6ITC - chains Y and V of the 7 polymer chains in the assembly; structure by electron microscopy, 3.45 A resolution.

# Chain Y
Protein: Protein translocase subunit SecY
Source organism: Geobacillus thermodenitrificans (strain NG80-2)
UniProt: A4IJK8 (A4IJK8_GEOTN); aligned to UniProt positions 1-430 over residues 1-430
Sequence (424 residues; each row starts with the number of its first residue; note: 6 numbers in that range are skipped by the numbering (no residue carries them; nothing is unmodelled there)):
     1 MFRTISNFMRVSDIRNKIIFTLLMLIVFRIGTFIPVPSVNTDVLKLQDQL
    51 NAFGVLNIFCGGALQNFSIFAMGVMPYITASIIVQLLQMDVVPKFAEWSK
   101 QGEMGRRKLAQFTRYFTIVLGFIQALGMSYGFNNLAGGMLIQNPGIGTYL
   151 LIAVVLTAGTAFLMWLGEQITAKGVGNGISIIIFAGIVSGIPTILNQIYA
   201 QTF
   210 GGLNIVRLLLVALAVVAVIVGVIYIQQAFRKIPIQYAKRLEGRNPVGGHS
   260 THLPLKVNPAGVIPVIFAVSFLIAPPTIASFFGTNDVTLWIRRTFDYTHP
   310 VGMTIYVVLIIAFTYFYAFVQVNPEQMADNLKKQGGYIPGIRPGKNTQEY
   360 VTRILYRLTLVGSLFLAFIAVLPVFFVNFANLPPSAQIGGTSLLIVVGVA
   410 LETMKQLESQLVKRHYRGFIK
Unresolved in the structure: 1, 203, 210-211
Sequence notes: engineered mutation C60 (Gly in A4IJK8), T202 (Gln in A4IJK8), G210 (Glu204 in A4IJK8), G211 (Asn205 in A4IJK8), N213 (Arg in A4IJK8)

# Chain V
Protein: Nanobody
Source organism: Lama glama
Notes: antibody fragment or engineered binder
Sequence (116 residues; each row starts with the number of its first residue):
     1 QVQLVETGGGLVQPGGSLRLSCGASGSIFNMYAMGWYRQAPGKRREVVAR
    51 IATDDSTMYPDSVKGRFTISRDNAKNTVYLQMNSLKPEDTAVYYCYYQRT
   101 VMSQPYWGQGTQVTVS
Disulfides: C22-C95

# Interface between chain Y and chain V
Residue-residue contacts - 35 pairs, chain Y then chain V:
  F33(Y) with M102(V)
  P35(Y) with V101(V), hydrophobic
  V39(Y) with Y32(V), hydrogen bond (backbone-side chain)
  N40(Y) with Y32(V); R50(V), hydrogen bond; M58(V), hydrogen bond
  T41(Y) with Y32(V); Q98(V); V101(V)
  D42(Y) with A33(V); R50(V), salt bridge; Y96(V), hydrogen bond; Q98(V)
  V43(Y) with V47(V), hydrophobic
  K45(Y) with M102(V); Q104(V), hydrogen bond; P105(V)
  L46(Y) with R45(V), hydrogen bond (backbone-side chain); V47(V), hydrophobic; Y96(V); W107(V)
  Q47(Y) with R44(V), hydrogen bond (side chain-backbone); R45(V)
  D48(Y) with R45(V), salt bridge
  Q49(Y) with K43(V); R44(V), hydrogen bond (side chain-backbone)
  V55(Y) with R44(V)
  L56(Y) with R44(V)
  M139(Y) with V47(V); R50(V); M58(V); Y59(V); P60(V)
  I141(Y) with M58(V)
  Q142(Y) with M58(V)
Other interface residues (no listed pair), chain Y (18 interface residues in all): G138
Other interface residues (no listed pair), chain V (19 interface residues in all): Y37, D61

# In short
The interface between chain Y and chain V involves 18 residues on one side and 19 on the other, with 8
hydrogen bonds and 2 salt bridges. Polar contacts include D42(Y)-R50(V), D48(Y)-R45(V) and V39(Y)-Y32(V).
Chain Y is Protein translocase subunit SecY (Geobacillus thermodenitrificans (strain NG80-2)) and chain V is
Nanobody (Lama glama); the structure, Structure of a substrate engaged SecA-SecY protein translocation
machine, was determined by electron microscopy.
